PDB entry 7KZQ | electron microscopy, 4.30 A resolution (low resolution: residue-level contacts below are approximate; hydrogen-bond / salt-bridge calls are withheld) | chains S and W of the 16 polymer chains in the assembly

[Chain S]
Protein: Fanconi anemia group A protein
From: Homo sapiens
UniProtKB: O15360 (FANCA_HUMAN); residues 1-1455 here = UniProt positions 1-1455
Sequence (1477 residues; row label = number of the first residue in the row):
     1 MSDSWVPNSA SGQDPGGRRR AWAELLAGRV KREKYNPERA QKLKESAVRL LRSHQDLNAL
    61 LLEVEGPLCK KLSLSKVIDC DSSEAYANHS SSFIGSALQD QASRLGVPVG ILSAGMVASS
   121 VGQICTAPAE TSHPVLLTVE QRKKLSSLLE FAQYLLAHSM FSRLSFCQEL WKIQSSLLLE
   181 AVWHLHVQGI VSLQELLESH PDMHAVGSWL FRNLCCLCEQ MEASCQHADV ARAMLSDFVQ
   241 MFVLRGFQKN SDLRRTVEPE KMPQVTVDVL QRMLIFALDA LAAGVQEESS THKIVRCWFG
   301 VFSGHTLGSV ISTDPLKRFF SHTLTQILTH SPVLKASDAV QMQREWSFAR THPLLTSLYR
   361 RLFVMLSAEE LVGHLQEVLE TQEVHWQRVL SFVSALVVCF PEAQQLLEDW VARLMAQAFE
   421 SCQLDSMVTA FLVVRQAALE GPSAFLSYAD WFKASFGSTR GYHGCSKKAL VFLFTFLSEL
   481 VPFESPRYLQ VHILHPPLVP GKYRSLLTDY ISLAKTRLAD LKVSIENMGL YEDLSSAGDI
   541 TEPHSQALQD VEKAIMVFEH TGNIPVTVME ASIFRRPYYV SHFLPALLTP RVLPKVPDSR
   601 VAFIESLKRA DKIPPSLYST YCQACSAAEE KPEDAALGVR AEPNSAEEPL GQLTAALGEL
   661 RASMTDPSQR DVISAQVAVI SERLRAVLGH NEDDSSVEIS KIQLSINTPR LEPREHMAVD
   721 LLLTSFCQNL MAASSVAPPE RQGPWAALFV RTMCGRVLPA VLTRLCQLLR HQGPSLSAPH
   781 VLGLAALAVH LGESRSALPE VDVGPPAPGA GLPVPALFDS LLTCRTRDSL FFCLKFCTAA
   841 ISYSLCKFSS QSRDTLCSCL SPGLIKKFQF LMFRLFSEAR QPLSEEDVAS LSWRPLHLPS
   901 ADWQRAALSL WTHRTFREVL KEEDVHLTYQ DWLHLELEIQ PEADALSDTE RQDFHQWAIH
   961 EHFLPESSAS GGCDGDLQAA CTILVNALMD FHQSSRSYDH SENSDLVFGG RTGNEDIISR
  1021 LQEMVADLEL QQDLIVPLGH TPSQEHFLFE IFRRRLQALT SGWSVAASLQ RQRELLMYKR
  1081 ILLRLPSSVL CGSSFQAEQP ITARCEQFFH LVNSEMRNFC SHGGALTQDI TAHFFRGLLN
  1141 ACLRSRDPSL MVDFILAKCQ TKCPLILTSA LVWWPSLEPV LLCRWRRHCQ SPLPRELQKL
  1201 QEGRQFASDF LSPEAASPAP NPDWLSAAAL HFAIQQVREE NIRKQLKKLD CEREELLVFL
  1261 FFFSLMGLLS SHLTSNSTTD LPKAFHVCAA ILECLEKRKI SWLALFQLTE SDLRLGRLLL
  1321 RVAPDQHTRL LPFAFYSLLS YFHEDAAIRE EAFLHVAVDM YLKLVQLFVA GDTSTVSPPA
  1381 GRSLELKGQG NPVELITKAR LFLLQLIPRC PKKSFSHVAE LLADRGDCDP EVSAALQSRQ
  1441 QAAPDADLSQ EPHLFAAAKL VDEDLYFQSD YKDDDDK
Not modelled in the structure: 1-18, 64-90, 126-138, 247-264, 440-445, 498-502, 525-541, 628-647, 691-708, 806-812, 883-896, 1034-1042, 1370-1390, 1444-1477
Sequence notes: expression tag (1456-1477)
UniProt features mapped onto this chain:
  - motif: Arg18 to Lys34 (Nuclear localization signal)
  - modified residue: Ser1449 (Phosphoserine)
  - natural variant: Asn8 (N8K: In FANCA), Ala181 (A181V: In FANCA), Leu210 (L210R: In FANCA), Leu244 (L244F: In FANCA), Asp252 (D252G: In FANCA), Arg435 (R435C: In FANCA), His492 (H492R: In FANCA), Asp598 (D598N: In FANCA), Leu660 (L660P: In FANCA), Leu817 (L817P: In FANCA), Tyr843 (Y843D: In FANCA), Leu845 (L845P: In FANCA), 20 further natural variant entries in UniProt
What the authors report for this chain:
  - disease-associated variants - R951W: abolished growth in response to mitomycin C (MMC) (citing earlier work)
  - disease-associated variants - R951W: abolished catalytic activity on FANCD2 ubiquitination (citing earlier work)
  - disease-associated variants - L845P, E936G, R1055L, R1055W: decreased growth in response to MMC (citing earlier work)

[Chain W]
Protein: Fanconi anemia core complex-associated protein 20
From: Homo sapiens
Sequence (39 residues; numbered 1 to 107; 68 numbers in that range are skipped by the numbering (no residue carries them; nothing is unmodelled there); the number before each row is that of its first residue; X marks 16 residues of unknown identity (built as UNK)):
     1 XXXXXXXXX
    73 EPTEVFTVGP KTFSWTPFPP DLW
   101 XXXXXXX

[How chain S and chain W interact]
Contacting residue pairs - 27 pairs, chain S then chain W:
  Arg661(S) - Glu76(W)
  Arg661(S) - Phe78(W)
  Arg661(S) - Thr79(W)
  Met664(S) - Thr79(W)
  Thr665(S) - Thr79(W)
  Thr665(S) - Val80(W)
  Leu711(S) - Trp95(W)
  His716(S) - Pro92(W)
  Asp720(S) - Phe90(W)
  Leu723(S) - Phe90(W)
  Thr724(S) - Trp87(W)
  Cys727(S) - Trp87(W)
  Gln728(S) - Val77(W)
  Gln728(S) - Trp87(W)
  Met731(S) - Phe85(W)
  Ala732(S) - Thr79(W)
  Ser735(S) - Lys83(W)
  Ser735(S) - Phe85(W)
  Arg764(S) - Trp95(W)
  Gln767(S) - Trp95(W)
  Leu768(S) - Phe90(W)
  Gln772(S) - Trp95(W)
  His780(S) - Trp87(W)
  His780(S) - Thr88(W)
  His780(S) - Pro89(W)
  His780(S) - Phe90(W)
  Asn1003(S) - Trp95(W)
Also at the interface, not in a pair above, chain S (36 interface residues in all): Pro709, Arg710, Val736, Pro759, Thr763, Cys766, His771, Leu776, Pro779, Pro799, Glu800, Val801, Asp802, Val803, Glu1002, Ser1004, Asp1005
Also at the interface, not in a pair above, chain W (14 interface residues in all): Ser86

[Overview]
36 residues of chain S face 14 of chain W across their interface. From the paper: L845P, E936G and R1055L of
chain S, among others, reduce growth in response to MMC; R951W of chain S abolishes growth in response to
mitomycin C (MMC).
Here chain S is Fanconi anemia group A protein and chain W is Fanconi anemia core complex-associated protein
20, both from Homo sapiens. Entry 7KZQ (Structure of the human Fanconi anaemia Core-ID complex) was determined
by electron microscopy, deposited together with 7KZP, 7KZR, 7KZS, 7KZT and 7KZV.
